Entry 5MJ4 (X-ray diffraction, 3.40 A resolution); this record covers chains A and B of the 3 polymer chains in the assembly.

== Chain A ==
Name: Interleukin-12 subunit beta
From: Homo sapiens
UniProt: P29460 (IL12B_HUMAN); residues 23-328 here = UniProt positions 23-328
Amino-acid sequence (306 residues; numbered 23 to 328; the number before each row is that of its first residue):
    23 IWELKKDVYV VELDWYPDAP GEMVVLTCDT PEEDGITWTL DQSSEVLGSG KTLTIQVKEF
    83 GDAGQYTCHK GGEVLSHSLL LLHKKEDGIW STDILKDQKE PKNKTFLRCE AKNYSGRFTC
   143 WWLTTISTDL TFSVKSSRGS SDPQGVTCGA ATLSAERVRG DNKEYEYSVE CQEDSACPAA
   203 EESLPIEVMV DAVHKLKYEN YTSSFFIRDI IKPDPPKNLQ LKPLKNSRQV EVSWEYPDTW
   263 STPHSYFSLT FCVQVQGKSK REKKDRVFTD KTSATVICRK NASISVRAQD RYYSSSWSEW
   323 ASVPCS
Not modelled in the structure: 180-185, 248-251, 279-285
Disulfide bonds: Cys50-Cys90, Cys131-Cys142, Cys170-Cys193, Cys300-Cys327
Glycans and other covalent adducts: glycan linked to Asn222

== Chain B ==
Name: Interleukin-23 subunit alpha
From: Homo sapiens
UniProt: Q9NPF7 (IL23A_HUMAN); numbering as in UniProt (aligned over 20-189)
Amino-acid sequence (179 residues; each row starts with the number of its first residue):
    20 RAVPGGSSPA WTQCQQLSQK LCTLAWSAHP LVGHMDLREE GDEETTNDVP HIQCGDGCDP
    80 QGLRDNSQFC LQRIHQGLIF YEKLLGSDIF TGEPSLLPDS PVGQLHASLL GLSQLLQPEG
   140 HHWETQQIPS LSPSQPWQRL LLRFKILRSL QAFVAVAARV FAHGAATLSP GTKHHHHHH
Not modelled in the structure: 20-26, 189-198
Differences from the reference sequence: expression tag (190-198)
Disulfide bonds: Cys77-Cys89

== How chain A and chain B interact ==
Residue-residue contacts (39):
  Tyr136(A) with Arg178(B), hydrogen bond
  Cys199(A) with Cys73(B), disulfide
  Ala201(A) with Asp78(B); Val175(B)
  Ala202(A) with Ile71(B); Gln72(B); Cys73(B)
  Glu203(A) with His70(B), salt bridge; Ile71(B), hydrogen bond (backbone-backbone); Ser168(B); Phe172(B); Val175(B)
  Ser205(A) with Thr65(B); His70(B)
  Phe228(A) with Arg57(B)
  Arg230(A) with Ala171(B)
  Asp231(A) with His53(B); Arg57(B), salt bridge
  Pro265(A) with Pro79(B); His182(B)
  Ser267(A) with Ala181(B); His182(B), hydrogen bond; Thr186(B)
  Tyr268(A) with Cys77(B), hydrogen bond (side chain-backbone); Pro79(B), hydrophobic; Arg178(B); Val179(B); His182(B)
  Asp312(A) with Arg178(B), salt bridge
  Tyr314(A) with Gln38(B); Cys41(B); Ala174(B); Ala177(B), hydrophobic; Arg178(B); Ala181(B)
  Tyr315(A) with Trp45(B), hydrophobic; Gln170(B); Ala171(B), hydrophobic
  Ser316(A) with Trp45(B)
Interface residues without a listed pair, chain A (21 interface residues in all): Pro123, Leu206, Ser226, Phe269, Arg313
Interface residues without a listed pair, chain B (31 interface residues in all): Met54, Glu62, Pro69, Leu82, Tyr100, Ala185
Inter-chain disulfides: Cys199(A)-Cys73(B)

== In short ==
The interface between chain A and chain B involves 21 residues on one side and 31 on the other; the contacts
include 1 disulfide bond, 4 hydrogen bonds and 3 salt bridges. Polar contacts include Glu203(A)-His70(B),
Asp231(A)-Arg57(B) and Asp312(A)-Arg178(B).
Here chain A is Interleukin-12 subunit beta and chain B is Interleukin-23 subunit alpha, both from Homo
sapiens. Entry 5MJ4 (Interleukin-23 complex with an antagonistic alphabody, crystal form 2) was determined by
X-ray diffraction (same publication as 5MJ3).
